Entry 8SH1 (X-ray diffraction, 2.60 A resolution); this record covers chains A and B of the 3 polymer chains in the assembly.

# Chain A
Molecule: Protection of telomeres protein 1
Organism: Homo sapiens
Notes: fragment: DNA binding domain
UniProt: Q9NUX5 (POTE1_HUMAN); residue numbers follow UniProt; this construct covers 1-299
Chain sequence (300 residues; numbered 0 to 299; the number before each row is that of its first residue; numbering starts at 0):
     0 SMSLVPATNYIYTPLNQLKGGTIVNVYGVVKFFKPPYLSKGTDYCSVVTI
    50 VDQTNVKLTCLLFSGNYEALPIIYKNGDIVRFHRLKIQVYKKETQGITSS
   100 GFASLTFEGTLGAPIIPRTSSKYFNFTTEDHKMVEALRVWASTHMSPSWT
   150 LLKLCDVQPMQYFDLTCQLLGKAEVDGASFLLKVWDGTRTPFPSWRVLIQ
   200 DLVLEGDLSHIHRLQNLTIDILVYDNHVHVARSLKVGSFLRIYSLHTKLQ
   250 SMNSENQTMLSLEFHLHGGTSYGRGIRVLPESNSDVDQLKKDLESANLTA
Not modelled in the structure: 0-5, 299
Construct notes: expression tag (0)
Swiss-Prot annotation at these positions:
  - region (DNA-binding): Lys33 to Thr48, Ser270 to Arg273
  - site: Ser243 (DNA-binding)
  - natural variant: Ile78 (I78T: In TPDS3; uncertain significance), Tyr89 (Y89C: In TPDS3), Gln94 (Q94E: In TPDS3), Gly95 (G95C: In TPDS3), Arg137 (R137H: In TPDS3), Asp224 (D224N: In TPDS3), Leu259 (L259S: In PFBMFT8; uncertain significance), Ser270 (S270N: In TPDS3), Arg273 (R273L: In TPDS3; R273Q: In TPDS3)
Reported in the primary citation:
  - binding site for the 10-nt DNA strand: Tyr9, Arg80, His82, Arg83

# Chain B
Molecule: 22-nt DNA strand
Sequence (22 nucleotides; numbered -9 to 12; the number before each row is that of its first residue; numbers below 1 keep their minus sign (DC-9 is residue -9)):
    -9 CGCGCGTTAGGGTTAGGGTTAG

# How chain A and chain B interact
Residue-residue contacts - 45 pairs, chain A then chain B:
  Lys30(A) - DG7(B)  base contact
  Phe31(A) - DG7(B)  stacking on the base
  Lys33(A) - DG6(B)  salt bridge to the phosphate
  Lys33(A) - DG7(B)  hydrogen bond to the phosphate
  Lys33(A) - DG8(B)  salt bridge to the phosphate
  Tyr36(A) - DA5(B)  hydrogen bond to the phosphate
  Tyr36(A) - DG6(B)  hydrogen bond to the phosphate
  Ser38(A) - DT4(B)  hydrogen bond to the base
  Ser38(A) - DA5(B)  phosphate contact
  Lys39(A) - DT4(B)  hydrogen bond to the phosphate
  Lys39(A) - DA5(B)  hydrogen bond to the phosphate
  Gly40(A) - DT4(B)  base contact
  Thr41(A) - DT4(B)  hydrogen bond to the base
  Asp42(A) - DT3(B)  base contact
  Asp42(A) - DT4(B)  hydrogen bond to the base
  Cys44(A) - DA5(B)  sugar contact
  Val46(A) - DG6(B)  phosphate contact
  Val46(A) - DG7(B)  sugar contact
  Thr48(A) - DG7(B)  hydrogen bond to the base
  Leu60(A) - DA5(B)  base contact
  Leu60(A) - DG6(B)  sugar contact
  Phe62(A) - DT4(B)  stacking on the base
  Phe62(A) - DA5(B)  base contact
  Gln87(A) - DG6(B)  base contact
  Tyr89(A) - DG6(B)  stacking on the base
  Gln94(A) - DG6(B)  hydrogen bond to the base
  Ser98(A) - DG2(B)  base contact
  Ser99(A) - DG0(B)  base contact
  Ser99(A) - DG2(B)  hydrogen bond to the base
  Gly100(A) - DG0(B)  base contact
  Tyr161(A) - DT9(B)  stacking on the base
  Tyr223(A) - DG12(B)  stacking on the base
  Asp224(A) - DG12(B)  hydrogen bond to the base
  Ser243(A) - DT9(B)  hydrogen bond to the base
  Lys247(A) - DG12(B)  salt bridge to the phosphate
  His266(A) - DA11(B)  hydrogen bond to the base
  His266(A) - DG12(B)  hydrogen bond to the base
  Gly267(A) - DA11(B)  hydrogen bond to the base
  Gly267(A) - DG12(B)  hydrogen bond to the base
  Ser270(A) - DG8(B)  phosphate contact
  Ser270(A) - DT9(B)  sugar contact
  Tyr271(A) - DG7(B)  base contact
  Tyr271(A) - DG8(B)  hydrogen bond to the phosphate
  Tyr271(A) - DT9(B)  stacking on the base
  Arg273(A) - DT9(B)  hydrogen bond to the base
Also at the interface, not in a pair above, chain A (35 interface residues in all): Arg83, Ile96, Thr97, His264, Thr269
Also at the interface, not in a pair above, chain B (12 interface residues in all): DT10

# Summary
Chain A and chain B form an interface of 35 and 12 residues respectively, with 19 hydrogen bonds, 3 salt
bridges and 6 aromatic stacking contacts. Among the polar pairs are Ser38(A)-DT4(B), Thr41(A)-DT4(B) and
Asp42(A)-DT4(B). From the paper: a binding site for the 10-nt DNA strand at Tyr9(A), Arg80(A) and His82(A)
among others.
Chain A is Protection of telomeres protein 1 (Homo sapiens) and chain B is a 22-nt DNA strand; the structure,
Structure of human POT1 DNA binding domain bound to a 5'-phosphorylated junction of a telomeric
double-stranded ..., was determined by X-ray diffraction, deposited together with 8SH0.
